PDB entry 3E8B | X-ray diffraction, 1.70 A resolution | chain A

Chain A:
Protein: Potassium channel protein
Source organism: Bacillus cereus
Notes: fragment: transmembrane domain, residues 19-110
Reference sequence: Q81HW2 (Q81HW2_BACCR); numbering as in UniProt (aligned over 19-110)
Sequence (96 residues; numbered 19 to 114; the number before each row is that of its first residue):
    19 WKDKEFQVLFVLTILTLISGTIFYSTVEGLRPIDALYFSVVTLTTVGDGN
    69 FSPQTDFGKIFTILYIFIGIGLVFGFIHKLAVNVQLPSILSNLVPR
Not modelled in the structure: 19-22, 114
Differences from the reference sequence: expression tag (111-114)
Reported in the primary citation:
  - rubidium ion coordination: Thr-63, Val-64, Gly-67

In short:
From the paper: rubidium ion coordination by Thr-63, Val-64 and Gly-67.
Chain A is Potassium channel protein (Bacillus cereus); the structure, Crystal Structure of the the open NaK
channel- Rb+ complex, was determined by X-ray diffraction (same publication as 3E83, 3E89, 3E8F, 3E8G and
3E8H).
